Entry 7NK7 (electron microscopy, 2.11 A resolution); this record covers chains B and G of the 7 polymer chains in the assembly.

# Chain B
Name: ATP synthase subunit alpha
From: Mycolicibacterium smegmatis (strain ATCC 700084 / mc(2)155)
Notes: EC 7.1.2.2
UniProt: A0R202 (ATPA_MYCS2); residue numbers follow UniProt; this construct covers 1-548
Sequence (548 residues; row label = number of the first residue in the row):
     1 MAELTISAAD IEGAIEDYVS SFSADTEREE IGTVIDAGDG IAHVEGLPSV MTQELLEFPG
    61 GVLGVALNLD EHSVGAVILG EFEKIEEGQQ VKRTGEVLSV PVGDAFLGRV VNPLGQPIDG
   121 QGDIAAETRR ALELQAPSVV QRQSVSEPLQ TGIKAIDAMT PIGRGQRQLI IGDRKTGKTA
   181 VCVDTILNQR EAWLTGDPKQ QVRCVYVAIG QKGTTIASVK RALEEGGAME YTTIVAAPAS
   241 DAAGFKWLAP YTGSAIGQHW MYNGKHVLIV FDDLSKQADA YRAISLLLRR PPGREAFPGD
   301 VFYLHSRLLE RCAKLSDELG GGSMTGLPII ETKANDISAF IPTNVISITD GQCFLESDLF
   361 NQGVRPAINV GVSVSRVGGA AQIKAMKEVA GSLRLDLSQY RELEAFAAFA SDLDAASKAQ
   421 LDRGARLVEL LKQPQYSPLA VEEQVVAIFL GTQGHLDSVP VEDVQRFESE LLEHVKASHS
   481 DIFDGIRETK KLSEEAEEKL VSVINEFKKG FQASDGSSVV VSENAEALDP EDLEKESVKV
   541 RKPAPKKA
Not modelled in the structure: 1-28, 407-416, 522-548
Bound ions: Mg2+: T179 (together with ATP)
Ligand contacts:
  - ATP (adenosine-5'-triphosphate), molecule 1: D173, R174, K175, T176, G177, K178, T179, A180, Q211, E331, F360, R365, P366, Q433, P434, Q435
  - ATP, molecule 2: I346, S347, V374, R376
Swiss-Prot annotation at these positions:
  - binding site (ATP): G172 to T179
  - site: S373 (Required for activity)

# Chain G
Name: ATP synthase gamma chain
From: Mycobacterium smegmatis (strain ATCC 700084 / mc(2)155)
UniProt: A0R201 (ATPG_MYCS2); residues 1-307 here = UniProt positions 1-307
Sequence (307 residues; each row starts with the number of its first residue):
     1 MAATLRELRG RIRSAGSIKK ITKAQELIAT SRIAKAQARV EAARPYAAEI TNMLTELAGA
    61 SALDHPLLVE RKQPKRAGVL VVSSDRGLCG AYNANVLRRA EELFSLLRDE GKDPVLYVVG
   121 RKALGYFSFR QRTVVESWTG FSERPTYENA REIADTLVNA FMAGADDEGD DAGADGILGV
   181 DELHIVFTEF RSMLSQTAVA RRAAPMEVEY VGEVETGPRT LYSFEPDPET LFDALLPRYI
   241 ATRVYAALLE AAASESASRR RAMKSATDNA DDLIKALTLA ANRERQAQIT QEISEIVGGA
   301 NALAGSK
Not modelled in the structure: 1-2, 36-84, 95-255, 305-307

# Interface between chain B and chain G
Residue-residue contacts (4):
  R289(B) with N301(G), hydrogen bond
  A296(B) with T290(G)
  A334(B) with L279(G), hydrophobic
  D336(B) with R283(G), salt bridge
Also at the interface, not in a pair above, chain B (5 interface residues in all): E295

# Summary
The interface between chain B and chain G involves 5 residues on one side and 4 on the other, with 1 hydrogen
bond and 1 salt bridge. Polar pairs include D336(B)-R283(G) and R289(B)-N301(G). Chain B binds ATP. UniProt
lists 8 ATP-binding residues on chain B.
Chain B is ATP synthase subunit alpha (Mycolicibacterium smegmatis (strain ATCC 700084 / mc(2)155)) and chain
G is ATP synthase gamma chain (Mycobacterium smegmatis (strain ATCC 700084 / mc(2)155)); the structure,
Mycobacterium smegmatis ATP synthase F1 state 1, was determined by electron microscopy together with 7NJK,
7NJL, 7NJM, 7NJN, 7NJO, 7NJP and 20 further entries from the same study.
